1RCO - chains P and R of the 16 polymer chains in the assembly; structure by X-ray diffraction, 2.30 A resolution.

[Chain P]
Molecule: Ribulose bisphosphate carboxylase/oxygenase
Source organism: Spinacia oleracea
Notes: EC 4.1.1.39
UniProt: P00870 (RBS1_SPIOL); residues 1-123 here correspond to UniProt positions 58-180 (UniProt number = residue number + 57)
Amino-acid sequence (123 residues; row label = number of the first residue in the row):
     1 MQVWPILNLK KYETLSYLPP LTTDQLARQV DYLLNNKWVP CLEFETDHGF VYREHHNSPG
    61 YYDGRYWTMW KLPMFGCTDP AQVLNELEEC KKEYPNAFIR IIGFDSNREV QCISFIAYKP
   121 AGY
Differences from the reference sequence: conflict Gln-2 (Lys59 in P00870), Ile-6 (Thr63 in P00870), Leu-7 (Gln64 in P00870), Leu-9 (Met66 in P00870), Lys-11 (Arg68 in P00870), Glu-109 (Gln166 in P00870), Ile-113 (Val170 in P00870)

[Chain R]
Molecule: Ribulose bisphosphate carboxylase/oxygenase
Source organism: Spinacia oleracea
Notes: EC 4.1.1.39
UniProt: P00875 (RBL_SPIOL); numbering as in UniProt (aligned over 1-475)
Amino-acid sequence (475 residues; each row starts with the number of its first residue):
     1 MSPQTETKAS VGFKAGVKDY KLTYYTPEYE TLDTDILAAF RVSPQPGVPP EEAGAAVAAE
    61 SSTGTWTTVW TDGLTNLDRY KGRCYHIEPV AGEENQYICY VAYPLDLFEE GSVTNMFTSI
   121 VGNVFGFKAL RALRLEDLRI PVAYVKTFQG PPHGIQVERD KLNKYGRPLL GCTIKPKLGL
   181 SAKNYGRAVY ECLRGGLDFT KDDENVNSQP FMRWRDRFLF CAEALYKAQA ETGEIKGHYL
   241 NATAGTCEDM MKRAVFAREL GVPIVMHDYL TGGFTANTTL SHYCRDNGLL LHIHRAMHAV
   301 IDRQKNHGMH FRVLAKALRL SGGDHIHSGT VVGKLEGERD ITLGFVDLLR DDYTEKDRSR
   361 GIYFTQSWVS TPGVLPVASG GIHVWHMPAL TEIFGDDSVL QFGGGTLGHP WGNAPGAVAN
   421 RVALEACVQA RNEGRDLARE GNTIIREATK WSPELAAACE VWKEIKFEFP AMDTV
Unresolved in the structure: 1-8
Residues lining bound ligands:
  - D-xylulose-2,2-diol-1,5-bisphosphate (XDP), molecule 1: Glu-60, Thr-65, Trp-66, Asn-123
  - D-xylulose-2,2-diol-1,5-bisphosphate (XDP), molecule 2: Lys-175, Lys-177, Asp-203, Glu-204, His-294, Arg-295, His-298, His-327, Gly-329, Lys-334, Leu-335, Ser-379, Gly-380, Gly-381, Gln-401, Phe-402, Gly-403, Gly-404
Curated features (UniProtKB/Swiss-Prot):
  - active site (Proton acceptor): Lys-175, His-294
  - binding site (substrate): Thr-65, Asn-123, Thr-173, Lys-177, Glu-204, His-294, Arg-295, His-327, Lys-334, Ser-379, Gly-381, Gly-403, Gly-404
  - binding site (Mg(2+)): Lys-201, Asp-203, Glu-204
  - site: Lys-14 (Not N6-methylated), Lys-334 (Transition state stabilizer)
  - modified residue: Pro-3 (N-acetylproline), Lys-201 (N6-carboxylysine)

[Chain P / chain R interface]
Pairs across the interface (21):
  Lys-37(P) / Ala-9(R)
  Val-39(P) / Ser-10(R)
  Met-69(P) / Trp-70(R)  hydrophobic
  Leu-72(P) / Phe-13(R)  hydrophobic
  Leu-72(P) / Trp-70(R)  hydrophobic
  Pro-73(P) / Trp-70(R)  hydrophobic
  Phe-75(P) / Ser-10(R)
  Phe-75(P) / Val-11(R)
  Phe-75(P) / Gly-12(R)
  Phe-75(P) / Phe-13(R)  hydrophobic
  Phe-75(P) / Trp-70(R)
  Phe-75(P) / Gly-73(R)
  Gly-76(P) / Ser-10(R)  hydrogen bond (backbone-backbone)
  Phe-104(P) / Leu-74(R)  hydrophobic
  Ser-106(P) / Gly-73(R)
  Ser-106(P) / Leu-74(R)
  Ser-106(P) / Thr-75(R)
  Ser-106(P) / Asn-76(R)  hydrogen bond (backbone-backbone)
  Asn-107(P) / Asn-76(R)  hydrogen bond
  Glu-109(P) / Leu-74(R)
  Glu-109(P) / Thr-75(R)
Also at the interface, not in a pair above, chain R (11 interface residues in all): Arg-79

[Summary]
The chain P/chain R interface involves 11 residues from each chain; the contacts include 3 hydrogen bonds.
Among the polar pairs are Asn-107(P)/Asn-76(R), Gly-76(P)/Ser-10(R) and Ser-106(P)/Asn-76(R). Chain R binds
D-xylulose-2,2-diol-1,5-bisphosphate.
Here chain P is Ribulose bisphosphate carboxylase/oxygenase and chain R is Ribulose bisphosphate
carboxylase/oxygenase, both from Spinacia oleracea. Entry 1RCO (Spinach rubisco in complex with the inhibitor
D-xylulose-2,2-diol-1,5-bisphosphate) was determined by X-ray diffraction (same publication as 1RBO).
